PDB entry 7FIE | electron microscopy, 2.36 A resolution | chains C and S of the 7 polymer chains in the assembly

== Chain C ==
Molecule: Lon protease
Source organism: Meiothermus taiwanensis
Notes: EC 3.4.21.53
UniProtKB: A0A059VAZ3 (A0A059VAZ3_9DEIN); residues 1-793 here = UniProt positions 1-793
Chain sequence (806 residues; row label = number of the first residue in the row):
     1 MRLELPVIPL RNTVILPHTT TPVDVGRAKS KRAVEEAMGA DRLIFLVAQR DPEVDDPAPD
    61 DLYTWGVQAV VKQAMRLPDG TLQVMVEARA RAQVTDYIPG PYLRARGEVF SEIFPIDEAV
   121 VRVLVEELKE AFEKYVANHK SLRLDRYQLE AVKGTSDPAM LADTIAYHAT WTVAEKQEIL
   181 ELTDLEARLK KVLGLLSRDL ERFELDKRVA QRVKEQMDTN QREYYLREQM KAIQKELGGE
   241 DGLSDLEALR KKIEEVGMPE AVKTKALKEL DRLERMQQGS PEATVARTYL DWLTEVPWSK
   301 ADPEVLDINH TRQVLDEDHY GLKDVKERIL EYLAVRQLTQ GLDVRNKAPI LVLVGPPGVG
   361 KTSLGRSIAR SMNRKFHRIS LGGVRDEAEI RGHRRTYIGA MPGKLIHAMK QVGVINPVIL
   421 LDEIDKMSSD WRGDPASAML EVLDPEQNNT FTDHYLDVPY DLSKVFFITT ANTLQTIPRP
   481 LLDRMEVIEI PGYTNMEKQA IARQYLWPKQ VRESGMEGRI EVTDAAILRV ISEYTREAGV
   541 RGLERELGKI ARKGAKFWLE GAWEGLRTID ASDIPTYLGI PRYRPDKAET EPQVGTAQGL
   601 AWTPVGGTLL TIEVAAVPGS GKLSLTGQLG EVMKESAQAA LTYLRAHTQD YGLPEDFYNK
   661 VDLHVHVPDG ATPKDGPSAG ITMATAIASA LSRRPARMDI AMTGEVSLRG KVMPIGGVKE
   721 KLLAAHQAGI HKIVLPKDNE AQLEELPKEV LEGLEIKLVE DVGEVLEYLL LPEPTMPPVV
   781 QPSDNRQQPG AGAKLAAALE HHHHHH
Unresolved in the structure: 1, 781-806
Construct notes: expression tag (794-806)
Small-molecule neighbours:
  - ATP-gamma-S (AGS; phosphothiophosphoric acid-adenylate ester), molecule 1: D318, H319, Y320, P356, P357, G358, V359, G360, K361, T362, S363, E423, Y493, I501, Y505, V540, R541, E544
  - ATP-gamma-S (AGS), molecule 2: E446, P480, R484
What the authors report for this chain:
  - catalytic residues: S678 (citing earlier work)

== Chain S ==
Molecule: Unknown endogenous substrate
Source organism: Meiothermus taiwanensis WR-220
Chain sequence (22 residues; each row starts with the number of its first residue; X marks 22 residues of unknown identity (built as UNK)):
     1 XXXXXXXXXX XXXXXXXXXX XX

== Chain C / chain S interface ==
Chain C side of the interface, 7 residues: Q221, Y224, T396, Y397, I398, W431, R432
From the paper, about this interface:
  - interface residues, chain C: Y224(C)

== In short ==
Chain C and chain S make no direct contact in this assembly. Ligands of chain C: ATP-gamma-S. The paper
reports the catalytic residue S678(C); the interface residue Y224(C).
Chain C is Lon protease (Meiothermus taiwanensis) and chain S is Unknown endogenous substrate (Meiothermus
taiwanensis WR-220); the structure, Processive cleavage of substrate at individual proteolytic active sites of
the Lon protease complex (conformation 2), was determined by electron microscopy, deposited together with
7EV4, 7EV6, 7FID and 7FIZ.
